Entry 7SXH (X-ray diffraction, 2.09 A resolution); this record covers chains A and B.

== Chain A ==
Protein: Glycogen synthase kinase-3 beta
Organism: Homo sapiens
Notes: EC 2.7.11.26, 2.7.11.1
UniProt: P49841 (GSK3B_HUMAN); residue numbers follow UniProt; this construct covers 37-383
Chain sequence (347 residues; numbered 37 to 383; the number before each row is that of its first residue):
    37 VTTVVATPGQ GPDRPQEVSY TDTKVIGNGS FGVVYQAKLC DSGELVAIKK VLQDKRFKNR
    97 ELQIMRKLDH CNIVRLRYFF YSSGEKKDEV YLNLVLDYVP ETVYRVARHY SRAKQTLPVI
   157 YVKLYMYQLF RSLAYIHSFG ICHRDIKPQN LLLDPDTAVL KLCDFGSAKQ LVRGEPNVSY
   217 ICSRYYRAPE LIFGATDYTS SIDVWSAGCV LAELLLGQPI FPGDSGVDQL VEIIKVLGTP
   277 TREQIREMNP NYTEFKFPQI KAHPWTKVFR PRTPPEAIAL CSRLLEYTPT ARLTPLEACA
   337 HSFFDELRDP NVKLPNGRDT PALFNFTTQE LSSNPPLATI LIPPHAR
Disordered / not traced: 120-122, 149-150, 289
Modified / non-standard residues: Tyr216 (O-phosphotyrosine; PTR)
Ligand contacts: D1E ((4S,5R,8R)-4-ethyl-8-fluoro-4-[3-(3-fluoro-5-methoxypyridin-4-yl)phenyl]-7,7-dimethyl-4,5,6,7,8,9-hexahydro-2H-pyrazolo[3,4-b]quinolin-5-ol): Ile62, Phe67, Val70, Ala83, Lys85, Glu97, Leu132, Asp133, Tyr134, Val135, Pro136, Glu137, Thr138, Arg141, Gln185, Asn186, Leu188, Cys199, Asp200

== Chain B ==
Protein: axin peptide
Chain sequence (16 residues; numbered 385 to 400; the number before each row is that of its first residue):
   385 PQKFAEELIH RLEAVQ

== Interface between chain A and chain B ==
Pairs across the interface (20; chain A residue first):
  Ile228(A) with Phe388(B)
  Ser261(A) with Arg395(B)
  Val263(A) with Phe388(B), hydrophobic; Leu392(B), hydrophobic
  Asp264(A) with Arg395(B), salt bridge
  Leu266(A) with Leu392(B), hydrophobic
  Val267(A) with Leu392(B), hydrophobic; Arg395(B)
  Tyr288(A) with Pro385(B); Phe388(B)
  Phe291(A) with Gln386(B); Ala389(B), hydrophobic
  Lys292(A) with Ile393(B)
  Phe293(A) with Ala389(B), hydrophobic; Leu392(B), hydrophobic; Ile393(B), hydrophobic
  Pro294(A) with Ile393(B); Leu396(B), hydrophobic; Glu397(B)
  Ile296(A) with Leu396(B), hydrophobic
Other interface residues (no listed pair), chain A (16 interface residues in all): Phe229, Ile270, Lys271, Asn287
Other interface residues (no listed pair), chain B (12 interface residues in all): Glu391, Val399, Gln400

== Overview ==
The interface between chain A and chain B involves 16 residues on one side and 12 on the other; the contacts
include 1 salt bridge. The salt-bridged pair is Asp264(A)-Arg395(B). Ligands of chain A: compound D1E.
Here chain A is Glycogen synthase kinase-3 beta (Homo sapiens) and chain B is axin peptide. Entry 7SXH
(BIO-8546 bound GSK3beta-axin complex) was determined by X-ray diffraction together with 7SXF, 7SXG and 7SXJ
from the same study.
